PDB entry 7NL9 | electron microscopy, 2.86 A resolution | chains T and a of the 15 polymer chains in the assembly

[Chain T]
Molecule: ATP synthase subunit c
From: Mycolicibacterium smegmatis (strain ATCC 700084 / mc(2)155)
UniProt: A0R205 (A0R205_MYCS2); residues 1-86 here = UniProt positions 1-86
Amino-acid sequence (86 residues; row label = number of the first residue in the row):
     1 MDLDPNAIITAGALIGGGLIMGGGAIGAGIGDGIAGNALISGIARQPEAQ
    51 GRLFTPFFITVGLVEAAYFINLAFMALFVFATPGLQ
Disordered / not traced: 1-2

[Chain a]
Molecule: ATP synthase subunit a
From: Mycolicibacterium smegmatis (strain ATCC 700084 / mc(2)155)
UniProt: A0R206 (A0R206_MYCS2); residues 1-252 here = UniProt positions 1-252
Amino-acid sequence (252 residues; numbered 1 to 252; the number before each row is that of its first residue):
     1 MLAAEEGGAAIHVGHHTLVFELFGMTFNGDTILATAVTAVIVIALAFYLR
    51 AKVTSTGVPSGVQLFWEALTIQMRQQIEGSIGMKIAPFVLPLSVTIFVFI
   101 LISNWLAVLPLQYGGADGAAAELYKAPASDINFVLALALFVFVCYHAAGI
   151 WRRGIVGHPIKVVKGHVAFLAPINIVEELAKPISLALRLFGNIFAGGILV
   201 ALIAMFPWYIQWFPNAVWKTFDLFVGLIQAFIFSLLTILYFSQSMELDHE
   251 DH
Disordered / not traced: 1-9, 248-252

[How chain T and chain a interact]
Contacting residue pairs (9):
  Gly-62(T) / Phe-221(a)
  Ala-66(T) / Phe-221(a)  hydrophobic
  Ile-70(T) / Leu-199(a)  hydrophobic
  Ile-70(T) / Trp-218(a)  hydrophobic
  Ala-73(T) / Leu-199(a)  hydrophobic
  Ala-73(T) / Leu-202(a)
  Phe-74(T) / Ile-198(a)  hydrophobic
  Phe-74(T) / Leu-199(a)  hydrophobic
  Leu-77(T) / Leu-202(a)  hydrophobic
Interface residues without a listed pair, chain T (8 interface residues in all): Leu-63, Ala-81
Interface residues without a listed pair, chain a (8 interface residues in all): Ile-11, Met-205, Ile-228

[Summary]
The chain T/chain a interface involves 8 residues from each chain.
Here chain T is ATP synthase subunit c and chain a is ATP synthase subunit a, both from Mycolicibacterium
smegmatis (strain ATCC 700084 / mc(2)155). Entry 7NL9 (Mycobacterium smegmatis ATP synthase Fo state 3) was
determined by electron microscopy (same publication as 7NJK, 7NJL, 7NJM, 7NJN, 7NJO, 7NJP and 20 further
entries).
